7XJK - chains B and C of the 6 polymer chains in the assembly; structure by electron microscopy, 3.30 A resolution.

[Chain B]
Molecule: Guanine nucleotide-binding protein G(q)
From: Homo sapiens
Amino-acid sequence (246 residues; each row starts with the number of its first residue):
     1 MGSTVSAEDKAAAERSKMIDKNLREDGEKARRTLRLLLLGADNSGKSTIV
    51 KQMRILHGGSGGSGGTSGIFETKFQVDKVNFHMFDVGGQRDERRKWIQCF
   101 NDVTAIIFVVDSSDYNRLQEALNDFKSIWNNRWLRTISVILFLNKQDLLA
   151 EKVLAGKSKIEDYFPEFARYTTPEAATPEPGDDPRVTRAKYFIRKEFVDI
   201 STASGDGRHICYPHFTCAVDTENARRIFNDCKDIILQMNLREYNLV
Unresolved in the structure: 1-4, 55-67, 88-90

[Chain C]
Molecule: Guanine nucleotide-binding protein G(I)/G(S)/G(T) subunit beta-1
From: Homo sapiens
UniProt: P62873 (GBB1_HUMAN); residue numbers follow UniProt; this construct covers 1-340
Amino-acid sequence (348 residues; row label = number of the first residue in the row; numbers below 1 keep their minus sign (His-7 is residue -7)):
    -7 HHHHHHGSMSELDQLRQEAEQLKNQIRDARKACADATLSQITNNIDPVGR
    43 IQMRTRRTLRGHLAKIYAMHWGTDSRLLVSASQDGKLIIWDSYTTNKVHA
    93 IPLRSSWVMTCAYAPSGNYVACGGLDNICSIYNLKTREGNVRVSRELAGH
   143 TGYLSCCRFLDDNQIVTSSGDTTCALWDIETGQQTTTFTGHTGDVMSLSL
   193 APDTRLFVSGACDASAKLWDVREGMCRQTFTGHESDINAICFFPNGNAFA
   243 TGSDDATCRLFDLRADQELMTYSHDNIICGITSVSFSKSGRLLLAGYDDF
   293 NCNVWDALKADRAGVLAGHDNRVSCLGVTDDGMAVATGSWDSFLKIWN
Unresolved in the structure: -7 to 2
Construct notes: expression tag (-7 to 0)
UniProt features mapped onto this chain:
  - modified residue: Ser2 (N-acetylserine), His266 (Phosphohistidine)
  - natural variant: Leu30 (L30F: In MRD42; uncertain significance), Arg52 (R52G: In MRD42), Gly64 (G64V: In MRD42), Asp76 (D76E: In MRD42; D76G: In MRD42), Gly77 (G77S: In MRD42), Lys78 (K78R: In MRD42), Ile80 (I80N: In MRD42; I80T: In MRD42), His91 (H91R: In MRD42; uncertain significance), Ala92 (A92T: In MRD42), Pro94 (P94S: In MRD42), Leu95 (L95P: In MRD42), Arg96 (R96L: In MRD42), 5 further natural variant entries in UniProt

[Interface between chain B and chain C]
Pairs across the interface - 39 pairs, chain B then chain C:
  Ala13(B) with Asn88(C)
  Arg15(B) with Val90(C), hydrogen bond (side chain-backbone); His91(C)
  Ser16(B) with Asn88(C); Lys89(C)
  Ile19(B) with Lys89(C); Ala92(C), hydrophobic
  Asp20(B) with Lys89(C), salt bridge
  Leu23(B) with Gly53(C); Leu55(C); Lys78(C); Ile80(C), hydrophobic; Ala92(C), hydrophobic
  Asp26(B) with Lys78(C)
  Gly27(B) with Leu55(C)
  Arg35(B) with Trp99(C)
  Gly68(B) with Asn119(C)
  Ile69(B) with Trp99(C)
  Phe84(B) with Trp99(C), hydrophobic
  Glu92(B) with Asp186(C)
  Arg94(B) with Cys204(C), hydrogen bond (side chain-backbone)
  Lys95(B) with Tyr145(C); Asp186(C); Met188(C); Cys204(C); Asp228(C), salt bridge; Asn230(C), hydrogen bond
  Trp96(B) with Leu117(C), hydrophobic; Tyr145(C), hydrophobic
  Gln98(B) with Tyr59(C)
  Cys99(B) with Lys57(C); Met101(C), hydrophobic
  Phe100(B) with Trp99(C), hydrophobic; Leu117(C), hydrophobic
  Asn101(B) with Lys57(C); Trp332(C)
  Arg132(B) with Asp246(C), salt bridge
  Trp133(B) with Asp290(C); Arg314(C)
Also at the interface, not in a pair above, chain B (24 interface residues in all): Ala12, Val86
Also at the interface, not in a pair above, chain C (28 interface residues in all): Gln75, Thr87, Ser98

[Overview]
The interface between chain B and chain C involves 24 residues on one side and 28 on the other; the contacts
include 3 hydrogen bonds and 3 salt bridges. Polar contacts include Asp20(B)-Lys89(C), Lys95(B)-Asp228(C) and
Arg132(B)-Asp246(C).
Chain B is Guanine nucleotide-binding protein G(q) and chain C is Guanine nucleotide-binding protein
G(I)/G(S)/G(T) subunit beta-1, both from Homo sapiens; the structure, Cryo-EM structure of the galanin-bound
GALR2-miniGq complex, was determined by electron microscopy, deposited together with 7XJJ and 7XJL.
